Entry 1ZWL (X-ray diffraction, 2.80 A resolution); this record covers chain A.

Chain A:
Name: Trp repressor binding protein WrbA
From: Pseudomonas aeruginosa
UniProt: Q9I509 (Q9I509_PSEAE); numbering as in UniProt (aligned over 2-196)
Chain sequence (207 residues; each row starts with the number of its first residue; numbers below 1 keep their minus sign (Met-8 is residue -8)):
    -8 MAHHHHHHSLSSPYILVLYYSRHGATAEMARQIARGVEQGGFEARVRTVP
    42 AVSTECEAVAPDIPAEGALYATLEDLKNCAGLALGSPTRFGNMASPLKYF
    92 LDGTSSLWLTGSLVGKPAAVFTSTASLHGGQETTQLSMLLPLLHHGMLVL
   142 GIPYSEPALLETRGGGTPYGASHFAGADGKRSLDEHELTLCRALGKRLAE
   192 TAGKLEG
Disordered / not traced: -8 to 3, 46-57, 146-155, 198
Differences from the reference sequence: cloning artifact (-8 to -7, 0-1, 197-198); expression tag (-6 to -1)
Curated features (UniProtKB/Swiss-Prot):
  - binding site (FMN): Ser12 to Thr17, Thr79 to Phe81, Ser114 to Gly120, His135
Ligand contacts: FMN (flavin mononucleotide): Tyr11, Ser12, Arg13, His14, Gly15, Ala16, Thr17, Ala18, Pro78, Thr79, Arg80, Phe81, Gly82, Asp93, Ser96, Ser114, Thr115, Ala116, Ser117, Gly120, His135, Ala166

In short:
Ligands of chain A: flavin mononucleotide. Curated annotation (UniProt) lists 17 FMN-binding residues.
Chain A is Trp repressor binding protein WrbA (Pseudomonas aeruginosa); the structure, Structure of WrbA from
Pseudomonas aeruginosa in complex with FMN, was determined by X-ray diffraction (same publication as 1ZWK,
1YRH and 1YDG).
